7RJC - chains D and H of the 10 polymer chains in the assembly; structure by electron microscopy, 3.30 A resolution.

Chain D:
Protein: Ubiquinol--cytochrome-c reductase catalytic subunit
From: Candida albicans (strain SC5314 / ATCC MYA-2876)
UniProt: A0A1D8PHA3 (A0A1D8PHA3_CANAL); residue numbers follow UniProt; this construct covers 1-288
Amino-acid sequence (288 residues; numbered 1 to 288; the number before each row is that of its first residue):
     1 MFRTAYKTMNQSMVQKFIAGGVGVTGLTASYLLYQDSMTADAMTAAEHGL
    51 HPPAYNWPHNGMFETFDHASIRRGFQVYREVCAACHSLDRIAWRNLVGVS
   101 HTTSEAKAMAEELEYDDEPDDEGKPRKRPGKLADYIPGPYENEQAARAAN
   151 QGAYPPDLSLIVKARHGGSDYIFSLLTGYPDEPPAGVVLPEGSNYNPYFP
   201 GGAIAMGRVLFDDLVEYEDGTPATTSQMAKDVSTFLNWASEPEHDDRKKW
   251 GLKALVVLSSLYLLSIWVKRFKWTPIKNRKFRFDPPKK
Disordered / not traced: 1-42, 287-288
UniProt features mapped onto this chain:
  - binding site (heme c): C82, C85, H86
Covalently attached groups: heme c (HEC) linked to C82, C85
Ion coordination: heme c Fe near H86 (its only coordinating residue here)
Small-molecule neighbours: heme c (HEC): V81, A84, H86, N150, A153, P155, P156, L158, I161, R165, Y171, I172, L175, L176, F199, I204, A205, M206, V209, L210, V232, L236

Chain H:
Protein: Ubiquinol--cytochrome-c reductase subunit 6
From: Candida albicans (strain SC5314 / ATCC MYA-2876)
UniProt: A0A1D8PJT8 (A0A1D8PJT8_CANAL); residue numbers follow UniProt; this construct covers 1-135
Amino-acid sequence (135 residues; each row starts with the number of its first residue):
     1 MSFFRDLLESVVPTAYAEEPVEDVEVEQPEDAPEEEVSEETVEEEEEDDE
    51 DDDEDDEEEEETADPLDTLREECTKTAACKPFDHHFHECIERVTKEQEEP
   101 DYEHKHYKEDCIEEFFHLQHCVNDCVAPRLFNRLK
Disordered / not traced: 1-62, 135
Sequence notes: conflict E47 (Asp in A0A1D8PJT8)
Disulfide bonds: C89-C111

Interface between chain D and chain H:
Residue-residue contacts (42; chain D residue first):
  A45(D) with F116(H)
  A46(D) with I112(H), hydrophobic; F116(H), hydrophobic
  G49(D) with F116(H)
  L50(D) with F116(H); Q119(H)
  P53(D) with N123(H); A127(H), hydrophobic
  A54(D) with A127(H)
  Y55(D) with A127(H), hydrophobic; F131(H), hydrophobic
  N56(D) with P128(H), hydrogen bond (side chain-backbone); F131(H)
  W57(D) with F131(H), hydrophobic
  F173(D) with F131(H), hydrophobic
  T177(D) with L66(H); R70(H), hydrogen bond (backbone-side chain)
  P180(D) with F115(H), hydrophobic
  P184(D) with C111(H); F115(H), hydrophobic
  A185(D) with I90(H), hydrophobic; V93(H); D110(H); C111(H), hydrogen bond (backbone-backbone)
  G186(D) with V93(H); Q97(H); E109(H); D110(H)
  V187(D) with D110(H)
  Y195(D) with I112(H); F116(H)
  P197(D) with F115(H), hydrophobic; F116(H)
  Y198(D) with N123(H), hydrogen bond
  T224(D) with D64(H)
  T225(D) with D64(H)
  S226(D) with L66(H); L130(H); L134(H)
  Q227(D) with L134(H)
  K230(D) with F131(H); L134(H), hydrogen bond (side chain-backbone)
Also at the interface, not in a pair above, chain D (28 interface residues in all): H51, P58, G178, D212
Also at the interface, not in a pair above, chain H (24 interface residues in all): P65, F86, Y102, H120, N132

Summary:
28 residues of chain D and 24 residues of chain H are in contact, with 5 hydrogen bonds. Polar pairs include
N56(D)-P128(H), T177(D)-R70(H) and Y198(D)-N123(H). Heme c is covalently linked to C82(D). UniProt lists 3
heme c-binding residues on chain D.
Chain D is Ubiquinol--cytochrome-c reductase catalytic subunit and chain H is Ubiquinol--cytochrome-c
reductase subunit 6, both from Candida albicans (strain SC5314 / ATCC MYA-2876); the structure, Complex III2
from Candida albicans, inhibitor free, Rieske head domain in intermediate position, was determined by electron
microscopy (same publication as 7RJA, 7RJB, 7RJD and 7RJE).
